5OPX - chains O and U of the 28 polymer chains in the assembly; structure by X-ray diffraction, 3.64 A resolution.

# Chain O (and U)
Protein: 10 kDa chaperonin
From: Escherichia coli (strain K12)
Notes: chain U of this document is another copy of the same molecule, construct and numbering; everything in this record applies to it too
Reference sequence: P0A6F9 (CH10_ECOLI); numbering as in UniProt (aligned over 1-97)
Amino-acid sequence (97 residues; numbered 1 to 97; the number before each row is that of its first residue):
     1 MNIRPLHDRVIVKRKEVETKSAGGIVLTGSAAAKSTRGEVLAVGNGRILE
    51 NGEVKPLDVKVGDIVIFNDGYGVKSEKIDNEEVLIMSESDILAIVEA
Unresolved in the structure: 17, 33-34, 97 (chain U: 1, 17-18, 33-34)
Swiss-Prot annotation at these positions:
  - modified residue: Lys-34 (N6-succinyllysine)

# How chain O and chain U interact
Residue-residue contacts (31; chain O residue first):
  Met-1(O) / Val-95(U)  hydrophobic
  Met-1(O) / Glu-96(U)
  Met-1(O) / Ala-97(U)
  Asn-2(O) / Glu-96(U)
  Ile-3(O) / Ile-66(U)  hydrophobic
  Ile-3(O) / Ala-93(U)  hydrophobic
  Ile-3(O) / Ile-94(U)
  Arg-4(O) / Ala-93(U)
  Arg-4(O) / Ile-94(U)  hydrogen bond (backbone-backbone)
  Arg-4(O) / Glu-96(U)  salt bridge
  Leu-6(O) / Asp-58(U)
  Leu-6(O) / Val-59(U)  hydrophobic
  Leu-6(O) / Ile-91(U)  hydrophobic
  Leu-6(O) / Leu-92(U)  hydrogen bond (backbone-backbone)
  Leu-6(O) / Ala-93(U)
  His-7(O) / Asp-58(U)  salt bridge
  His-7(O) / Glu-88(U)  salt bridge
  Arg-9(O) / Ser-89(U)
  Arg-9(O) / Leu-92(U)
  Ile-48(O) / Lys-55(U)
  Ile-48(O) / Asp-58(U)
  Glu-50(O) / Leu-49(U)
  Glu-50(O) / Glu-53(U)
  Gly-52(O) / Lys-55(U)
  Lys-74(O) / Asn-68(U)
  Glu-76(O) / Thr-36(U)  hydrogen bond
  Glu-76(O) / Arg-37(U)  salt bridge
  Glu-76(O) / Ile-66(U)
  Lys-77(O) / Arg-37(U)
  Ile-78(O) / Arg-37(U)
  Asn-80(O) / Ala-22(U)  hydrogen bond (side chain-backbone)
Interface residues without a listed pair, chain O (19 interface residues in all): Pro-5, Asn-45, Leu-49, Ile-85
Interface residues without a listed pair, chain U (22 interface residues in all): Ser-21, Gly-23, Asn-51

# Overview
19 residues of chain O and 22 residues of chain U are in contact, with 4 hydrogen bonds and 4 salt bridges.
Polar contacts include Arg-4(O)/Glu-96(U), His-7(O)/Asp-58(U) and His-7(O)/Glu-88(U).
Chain O and chain U are both 10 kDa chaperonin (Escherichia coli (strain K12)); the structure, Crystal
structure of the GroEL mutant A109C in complex with GroES and ADP BeF2, was determined by X-ray diffraction
(same publication as 5OPW).
